1BJU - chain A; structure by X-ray diffraction, 1.80 A resolution.

# Chain A
Name: Beta-trypsin
From: Bos taurus
Notes: EC 3.4.21.4
Reference sequence: P00760 (TRY1_BOVIN); the construct lacks a stretch of the UniProt sequence and is renumbered around it, so the offset changes along the chain: 16-35 = UniProt 21-40; 38-67 = UniProt 41-70; 69-125 = UniProt 71-127; 127-129 = UniProt 128-130; 5 more segments
Chain sequence (223 residues; each row starts with the number of its first residue; note: 10 numbers in that range are skipped by the numbering (no residue carries them; nothing is unmodelled there)):
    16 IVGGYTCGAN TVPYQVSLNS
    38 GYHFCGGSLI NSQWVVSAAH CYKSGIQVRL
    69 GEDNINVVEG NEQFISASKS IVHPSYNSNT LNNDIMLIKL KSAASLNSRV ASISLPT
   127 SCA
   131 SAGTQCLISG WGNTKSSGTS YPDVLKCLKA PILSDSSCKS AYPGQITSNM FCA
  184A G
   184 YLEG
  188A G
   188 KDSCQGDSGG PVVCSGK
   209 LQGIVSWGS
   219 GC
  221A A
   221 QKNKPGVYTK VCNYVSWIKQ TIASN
Disulfide bonds: Cys22-Cys157, Cys42-Cys58, Cys128-Cys232, Cys136-Cys201, Cys168-Cys182, Cys191-Cys220
Metal / ion sites: Ca2+: Glu70, Asn72, Val75, Glu80
Ligand contacts: 1-(4-amidinophenyl)-3-(4-chlorophenyl)urea (GP6): His57, Tyr94, Ser96, Leu99, Asp189, Ser190, Cys191, Gln192, Ser195, Val213, Ser214, Trp215, Gly216, Gly219, Cys220, Gly226, Tyr228
Reported in the primary citation:
  - binding site for 1-(4-amidinophenyl)-3-(4-chlorophenyl)urea: His57, Asp189, Ser190, Gly219
  - binding site for sulfate ion: His57, Gly193, Ser195
  - contacts within the chain: His57-Ser195 (hydrogen bond)
  - catalytic residues: His57
  - specificity-determining residues: Leu99 (proposed by the authors, not directly observed)

# In short
Ligands of chain A: 1-(4-amidinophenyl)-3-(4-chlorophenyl)urea. Glu70, Asn72, Val75 and Glu80 form the Ca2+
site. From the paper: the catalytic residue His57; a binding site for
1-(4-amidinophenyl)-3-(4-chlorophenyl)urea at His57, Asp189 and Ser190 among others.
Chain A is Beta-trypsin (Bos taurus); the structure, Beta-trypsin complexed with acpu, was determined by X-ray
diffraction (same publication as 1BJV).
